Entry 8DO4 (electron microscopy, 3.20 A resolution); this record covers chains B and D of the 6 polymer chains in the assembly.

Chain B (and D):
Molecule: Fusion glycoprotein F0
Source organism: Nipah henipavirus
Notes: chain D of this document is another copy of the same molecule, construct and numbering; everything in this record applies to it too
UniProt: Q9IH63 (FUS_NIPAV); numbering as in UniProt (aligned over 26-488)
Amino-acid sequence (543 residues; each row starts with the number of its first residue):
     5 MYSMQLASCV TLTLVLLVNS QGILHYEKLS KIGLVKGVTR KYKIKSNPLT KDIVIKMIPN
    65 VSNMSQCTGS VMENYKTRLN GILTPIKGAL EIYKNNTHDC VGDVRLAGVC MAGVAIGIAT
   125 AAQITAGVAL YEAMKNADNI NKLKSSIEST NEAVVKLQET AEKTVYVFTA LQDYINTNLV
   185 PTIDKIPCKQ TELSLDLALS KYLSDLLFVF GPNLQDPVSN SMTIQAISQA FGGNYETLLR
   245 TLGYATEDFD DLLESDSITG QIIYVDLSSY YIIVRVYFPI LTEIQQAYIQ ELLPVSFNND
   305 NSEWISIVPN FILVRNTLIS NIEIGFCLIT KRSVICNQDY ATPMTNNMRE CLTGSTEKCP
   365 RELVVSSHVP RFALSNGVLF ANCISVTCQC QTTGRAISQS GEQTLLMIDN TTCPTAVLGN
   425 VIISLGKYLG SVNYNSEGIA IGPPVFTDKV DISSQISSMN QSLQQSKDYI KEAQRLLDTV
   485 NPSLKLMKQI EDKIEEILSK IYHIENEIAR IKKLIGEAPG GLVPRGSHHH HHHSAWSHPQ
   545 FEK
Not modelled in the structure: 5-26, 469-547
Cystine bridges: C71-C192, C104-C114, C331-C340, C355-C363, C387-C392, C394-C417
Construct notes: expression tag (5-25, 489-547); conflict C104 (Leu in Q9IH63), C114 (Ile in Q9IH63), F172 (Leu in Q9IH63), P191 (Ser in Q9IH63)
Swiss-Prot annotation at these positions:
  - region: L110 to L134 (Fusion peptide)
  - site: R109, L110 (Cleavage)
  - glycosylation (N-linked (GlcNAc...) asparagine): N64, N67, N99, N414, N464
  - natural variant: T250 (T250I: In strain: Isolate NiV/MY/99/VRI-0626), M348 (M348T: In strain: Isolate Malaysian flying-fox)

Chain B / chain D interface:
Contacting residue pairs (23):
  I48(B) - D107(D)
  K49(B) - D107(D)
  S50(B) - D107(D)
  S50(B) - A111(D)
  N51(B) - L110(D)
  N51(B) - A111(D)  hydrogen bond (side chain-backbone)
  V105(B) - T286(D)
  D107(B) - I48(D)
  D107(B) - S50(D)  hydrogen bond
  D107(B) - T286(D)  hydrogen bond
  D107(B) - I288(D)
  A111(B) - N51(D)
  A165(B) - E166(D)
  E166(B) - E166(D)
  E166(B) - K167(D)  hydrogen bond (side chain-backbone)
  E166(B) - T168(D)  hydrogen bond
  K167(B) - E166(D)  hydrogen bond (backbone-side chain)
  T168(B) - E166(D)  hydrogen bond
  T286(B) - G106(D)
  T286(B) - D107(D)
  E287(B) - V105(D)
  I288(B) - G106(D)
  Q289(B) - V105(D)
Other interface residues (no listed pair), chain B (16 interface residues in all): G106
Other interface residues (no listed pair), chain D (17 interface residues in all): K49, A165, E287, Q289

Overview:
Chain B and chain D form an interface of 16 and 17 residues respectively, with 7 hydrogen bonds. Among the
polar pairs are N51(B)-A111(D), D107(B)-S50(D) and D107(B)-T286(D).
Chain B and chain D are both Fusion glycoprotein F0 (Nipah henipavirus); the structure, Prefusion-stabilized
Nipah virus fusion protein, dimer of trimers, was determined by electron microscopy, deposited together with
8U1R, 8DNG and 8DNR.
